Entry 8AB0 (electron microscopy, 6.09 A resolution (low resolution: residue-level contacts below are approximate; hydrogen-bond / salt-bridge calls are withheld)); this record covers chains C and D of the 7 polymer chains in the assembly.

== Chain C (and D) ==
Name: Recombination protein RecR
Source organism: Thermus thermophilus HB8
Notes: chain D of this document is another copy of the same molecule, construct and numbering; everything in this record applies to it too
UniProt: Q5SHY0 (RECR_THET8); numbering as in UniProt (aligned over 1-194)
Sequence (195 residues; numbered 0 to 194; the number before each row is that of its first residue; numbering starts at 0):
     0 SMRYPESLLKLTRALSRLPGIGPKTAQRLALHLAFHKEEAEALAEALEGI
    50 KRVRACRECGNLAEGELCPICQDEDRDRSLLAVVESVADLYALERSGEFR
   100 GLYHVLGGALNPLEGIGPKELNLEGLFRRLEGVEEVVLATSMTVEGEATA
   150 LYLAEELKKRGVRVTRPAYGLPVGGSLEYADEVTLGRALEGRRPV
Unresolved in the structure: 0-3, 17-20, 49-194 (chain D: 0-3, 49-53, 72-73, 103-121, 154-161)
Differences from the reference sequence: expression tag (0)

== Chain C / chain D interface ==
Contacting residue pairs - 5 pairs, chain C then chain D:
  E5(C) - G48(D)
  S6(C) - G48(D)
  K9(C) - A45(D)
  K9(C) - G48(D)
  A45(C) - L10(D)
Also at the interface, not in a pair above, chain C (6 interface residues in all): A13, G48
Also at the interface, not in a pair above, chain D (6 interface residues in all): S6, L42, E47

== Summary ==
The chain C/chain D interface involves 6 residues from each chain.
Both chains are Recombination protein RecR (Thermus thermophilus HB8). Entry 8AB0 (Complex of RecO-RecR-DNA
from Thermus thermophilus) was determined by electron microscopy (same publication as 8A8J, 8A93 and 8BPR).
